Entry 7K0O (electron microscopy, 3.10 A resolution); this record covers chains C and D of the 8 polymer chains in the assembly.

[Chain C]
Protein: Serine palmitoyltransferase small subunit A
Organism: Homo sapiens
UniProtKB: Q969W0 (SPTSA_HUMAN); numbering as in UniProt (aligned over 1-71)
Sequence (71 residues; each row starts with the number of its first residue):
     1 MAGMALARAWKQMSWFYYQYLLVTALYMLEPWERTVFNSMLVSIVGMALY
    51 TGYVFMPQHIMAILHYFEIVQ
Disordered / not traced: 1-7, 70-71
UniProt features mapped onto this chain:
  - site: Met28 (Within the serine palmitoyltransferase (SPT) complex, defines the length of the acyl chain-binding pocket, determining the acyl-CoA substrate preference)
  - natural variant: Thr51 (T51I: In SPG90A)
  - mutagenesis: Met28 (M28K: Within the serine palmitoyltransferase (SPT) complex, leads to a strong decrease in SPT catalytic activity with L-serine and palmitoyl-CoA as substrates), His59 (H59L: Impaired down-regulation of SPT complex activity by ORMDL3)

[Chain D]
Protein: ORM1-like protein 3
Organism: Homo sapiens
UniProtKB: Q8N138 (ORML3_HUMAN); residue numbers follow UniProt; this construct covers 1-153
Sequence (153 residues; numbered 1 to 153; the number before each row is that of its first residue):
     1 MNVGTAHSEVNPNTRVMNSRGIWLSYVLAIGLLHIVLLSIPFVSVPVVWT
    51 LTNLIHNMGMYIFLHTVKGTPFETPDQGKARLLTHWEQMDYGVQFTASRK
   101 FLTITPIVLYFLTSFYTKYDQIHFVLNTVSLMSVLIPKLPQLHGVRIFGI
   151 NKY
UniProt features mapped onto this chain:
  - region: Met1 to Met17 (Important for ceramide level-sensing)
  - modified residue: Pro137 (Hydroxyproline)
  - mutagenesis: Asn2 to Met17 (Impaired negative regulation of SPT complex activity in the presence of ceramides), Asn2 to Ser8 (Impaired negative regulation of SPT complex activity in the presence of ceramides), Asn2 (Impaired negative regulation of SPT complex activity in the presence of ceramides), Asn13 (N13A: Disrupted ceramide binding; impaired negative regulation of SPT complex activity in the presence of ceramides; in the absence of ceramides, reduced affinity of SPT complex towards palmitoyl-CoA), Val16 (V16R: Impaired negative regulation of SPT complex activity in the presence of ceramides), Ile22 (I22R: Impaired negative regulation of SPT complex activity in the presence of ceramides), Phe63 (F63P: Impaired negative regulation of SPT complex activity in the presence of ceramides; F63R: Impaired negative regulation of SPT complex activity in the presence of ceramides), His85 (H85A: No effect on the negative regulation of SPT complex activity in the presence of ceramides), Pro137 (P137A: Increased protein levels; decreased ubiquitination; increased negative regulation of SPT complex activity)

[How chain C and chain D interact]
Residue-residue contacts (8; chain C residue first):
  Ile44(C) with Val36(D), hydrophobic; Ser39(D)
  Met47(C) with Ser39(D)
  Ala48(C) with Ser39(D), hydrogen bond (backbone-side chain)
  Thr51(C) with Leu38(D); Ser39(D), hydrogen bond (side chain-backbone); Pro41(D)
  Phe55(C) with Pro41(D)
Interface residues without a listed pair, chain C (6 interface residues in all): Tyr50
Interface residues without a listed pair, chain D (5 interface residues in all): Ile40

[Summary]
The interface between chain C and chain D involves 6 residues on one side and 5 on the other, with 2 hydrogen
bonds. Polar pairs include Ala48(C)-Ser39(D) and Thr51(C)-Ser39(D). UniProt lists 2 mutagenesis sites on chain
C; 13 mutagenesis sites on chain D.
Here chain C is Serine palmitoyltransferase small subunit A and chain D is ORM1-like protein 3, both from Homo
sapiens. Entry 7K0O (Human serine palmitoyltransferase complex SPTLC1/SPLTC2/ssSPTa/ORMDL3, class 3) was
determined by electron microscopy (same publication as 7K0I, 7K0J, 7K0K, 7K0L, 7K0M, 7K0N, 7K0P and 7K0Q).
